PDB entry 3CFC | X-ray diffraction, 1.70 A resolution | chains H and L

== Chain H ==
Name: Blue fluorescent antibody EP2-19G2-IGG2B heavy chain
Source organism: Mus musculus
Notes: fragment: fab; antibody fragment or engineered binder
Amino-acid sequence (213 residues; numbered 1 to 227 plus 3 insertion-coded residues; 17 numbers in that range are skipped by the numbering (no residue carries them; nothing is unmodelled there); the number before each row is that of its first residue; a row labelled like 82A-82C holds insertion residues (82A, then the next letters in order)):
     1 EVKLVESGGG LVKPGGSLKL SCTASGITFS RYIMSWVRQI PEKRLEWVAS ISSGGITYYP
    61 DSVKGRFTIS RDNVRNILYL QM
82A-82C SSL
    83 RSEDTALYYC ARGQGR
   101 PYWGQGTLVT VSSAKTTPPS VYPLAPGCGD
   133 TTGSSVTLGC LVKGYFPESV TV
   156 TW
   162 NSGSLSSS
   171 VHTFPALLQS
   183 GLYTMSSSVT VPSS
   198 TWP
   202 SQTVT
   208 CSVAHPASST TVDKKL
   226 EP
Cystine bridges: Cys-22/Cys-92, Cys-142/Cys-208

== Chain L ==
Name: Blue fluorescent antibody EP2-19G2-kappa light chain
Source organism: Mus musculus
Notes: fragment: fab; antibody fragment or engineered binder
Amino-acid sequence (219 residues; row label = number of the first residue in the row; a row labelled like 27A-27E holds insertion residues (27A, then the next letters in order)):
     1 DIVMTQAAFS NPVTLGTSAS ISCRSTK
27A-27E SLLHS
    28 NGITYLYWYL QKPGQSPQLL IYQMSNLASG VPDRFSSSGS GTDFTLRISR VEAEDVGVYY
    88 CAQNLELPPT FGGGTKLEIK RADAAPTVSI FPPSSEQLTS GGASVVCFLN NFYPKDINVK
   148 WKIDGSERQN GVLNSWTDQD SKDSTYSMSS TLTLTKDEYE RHNSYTCEAT HKTSTSPIVK
   208 SFNRNEC
Cystine bridges: Cys-23/Cys-88, Cys-134/Cys-194

== How chain H and chain L interact ==
Disulfides between the chains: Cys-128(H)/Cys-214(L)
Contacting residue pairs - 63 pairs, chain H then chain L:
  Gln-39(H) / Gln-38(L)  hydrogen bond
  Arg-44(H) / Met-4(L)  hydrogen bond (side chain-backbone)
  Arg-44(H) / Phe-98(L)  hydrogen bond (side chain-backbone)
  Arg-44(H) / Gly-99(L)
  Arg-44(H) / Gly-100(L)
  Leu-45(H) / Tyr-36(L)
  Leu-45(H) / Phe-98(L)
  Trp-47(H) / Pro-95(L)  hydrophobic
  Trp-47(H) / Pro-96(L)
  Ser-50(H) / Leu-94(L)
  Tyr-58(H) / Leu-94(L)  hydrophobic
  Tyr-91(H) / Pro-44(L)
  Gly-95(H) / Asn-91(L)  hydrogen bond (backbone-side chain)
  Gln-96(H) / Asn-91(L)  hydrogen bond (side chain-backbone)
  Gly-97(H) / Tyr-49(L)
  Gly-97(H) / Asn-91(L)
  Arg-98(H) / Leu-46(L)
  Arg-98(H) / Tyr-49(L)
  Pro-101(H) / Leu-46(L)
  Pro-101(H) / Tyr-49(L)
  Trp-103(H) / Tyr-36(L)  hydrophobic
  Trp-103(H) / Pro-44(L)  hydrogen bond (side chain-backbone)
  Trp-103(H) / Leu-46(L)
  Tyr-122(H) / Ser-121(L)
  Tyr-122(H) / Gln-124(L)
  Tyr-122(H) / Ser-127(L)
  Pro-123(H) / Ser-121(L)
  Pro-123(H) / Glu-123(L)
  Leu-124(H) / Phe-118(L)
  Leu-124(H) / Val-133(L)  hydrophobic
  Leu-124(H) / Phe-135(L)  hydrophobic
  Ala-125(H) / Phe-118(L)
  Ala-125(H) / Pro-119(L)
  Pro-126(H) / Phe-118(L)
  Gly-127(H) / Pro-119(L)
  Cys-128(H) / Cys-214(L)  disulfide
  Thr-139(H) / Ser-116(L)
  Thr-139(H) / Phe-118(L)
  Leu-143(H) / Ser-131(L)
  Ser-168(H) / Lys-169(L)
  His-172(H) / Asn-137(L)
  His-172(H) / Asn-138(L)  hydrogen bond
  His-172(H) / Asp-167(L)
  His-172(H) / Ser-174(L)  hydrogen bond
  Thr-173(H) / Thr-164(L)
  Phe-174(H) / Phe-135(L)  hydrophobic
  Phe-174(H) / Asn-137(L)
  Phe-174(H) / Ser-162(L)
  Phe-174(H) / Thr-164(L)
  Phe-174(H) / Ser-174(L)
  Phe-174(H) / Met-175(L)
  Phe-174(H) / Ser-176(L)
  Pro-175(H) / Ser-162(L)  hydrogen bond (backbone-side chain)
  Pro-175(H) / Trp-163(L)
  Leu-177(H) / Leu-160(L)  hydrophobic
  Leu-177(H) / Asn-161(L)
  Gln-179(H) / Leu-160(L)
  Ser-188(H) / Phe-135(L)
  Ser-188(H) / Ser-176(L)
  Ser-189(H) / Phe-135(L)
  Ser-190(H) / Phe-135(L)
  Ser-190(H) / Asn-137(L)  hydrogen bond
  Lys-221(H) / Glu-123(L)  salt bridge
Also at the interface, not in a pair above, chain H (42 interface residues in all): Ile-33, Val-37, Gly-104, Val-121, Gly-129, Leu-140, Gly-141, Lys-145, Ser-167
Also at the interface, not in a pair above, chain L (44 interface residues in all): Tyr-34, Ser-43, Gln-45, Gln-50, Ala-55, Ser-56, Thr-180, Glu-213

== In short ==
42 residues of chain H and 44 residues of chain L are in contact; the contacts include 1 disulfide bond, 10
hydrogen bonds and 1 salt bridge. Polar contacts include Lys-221(H)/Glu-123(L), Gln-39(H)/Gln-38(L) and
Arg-44(H)/Met-4(L).
Chain H is Blue fluorescent antibody EP2-19G2-IGG2B heavy chain and chain L is Blue fluorescent antibody
EP2-19G2-kappa light chain, both from Mus musculus; the structure, High-resolution structure of blue
fluorescent antibody EP2-19G2, was determined by X-ray diffraction (same publication as 3CFB, 3CFD and 3CFE).
